Entry 2WIN (X-ray diffraction, 3.90 A resolution); this record covers chains H and N of the 8 polymer chains in the assembly.

== Chain H ==
Name: Complement C3B alpha' chain
Source organism: Homo sapiens
Notes: fragment: complement c3b alpha' chain, residues 749-1663
UniProt: P01024 (CO3_HUMAN); residues 727-1641 here correspond to UniProt positions 749-1663 (UniProt number = residue number + 22)
Chain sequence (915 residues; numbered 727 to 1641; the number before each row is that of its first residue):
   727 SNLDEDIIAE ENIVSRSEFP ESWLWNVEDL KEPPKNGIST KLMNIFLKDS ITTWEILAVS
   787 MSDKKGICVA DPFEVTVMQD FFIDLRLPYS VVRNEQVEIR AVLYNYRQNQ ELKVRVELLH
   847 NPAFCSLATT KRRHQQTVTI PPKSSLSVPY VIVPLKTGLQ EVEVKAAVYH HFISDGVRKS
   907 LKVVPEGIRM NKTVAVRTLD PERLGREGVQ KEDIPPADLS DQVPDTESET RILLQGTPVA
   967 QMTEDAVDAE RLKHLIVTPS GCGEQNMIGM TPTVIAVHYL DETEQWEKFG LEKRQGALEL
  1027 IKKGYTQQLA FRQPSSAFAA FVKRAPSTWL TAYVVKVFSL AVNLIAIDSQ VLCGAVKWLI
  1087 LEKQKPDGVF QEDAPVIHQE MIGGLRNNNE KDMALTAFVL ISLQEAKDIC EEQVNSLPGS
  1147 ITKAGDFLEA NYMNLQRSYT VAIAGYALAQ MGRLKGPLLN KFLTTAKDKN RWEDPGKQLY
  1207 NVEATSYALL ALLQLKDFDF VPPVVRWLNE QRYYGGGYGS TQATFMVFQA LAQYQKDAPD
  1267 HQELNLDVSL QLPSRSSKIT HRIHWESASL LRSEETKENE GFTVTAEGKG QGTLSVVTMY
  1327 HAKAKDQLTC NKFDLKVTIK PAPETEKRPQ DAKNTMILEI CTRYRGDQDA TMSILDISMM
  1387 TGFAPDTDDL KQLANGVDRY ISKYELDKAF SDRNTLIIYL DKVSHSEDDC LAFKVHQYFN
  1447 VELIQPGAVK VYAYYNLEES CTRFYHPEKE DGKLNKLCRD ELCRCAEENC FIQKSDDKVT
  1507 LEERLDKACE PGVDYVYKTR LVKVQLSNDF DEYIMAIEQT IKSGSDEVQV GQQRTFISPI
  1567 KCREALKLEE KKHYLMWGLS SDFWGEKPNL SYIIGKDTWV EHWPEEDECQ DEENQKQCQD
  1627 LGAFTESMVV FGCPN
Disordered / not traced: 727-728, 1042-1045, 1350-1358
Disulfide bonds: Cys851-Cys1491, Cys1079-Cys1136, Cys1336-Cys1467, Cys1367-Cys1436, Cys1484-Cys1489, Cys1496-Cys1568, Cys1515-Cys1639, Cys1615-Cys1624
Glycans and other covalent adducts: N-acetylglucosamine (NAG) linked to Asn917
Ion coordination: Mg2+: Asn1641 (shared with 3 residues of chain J)
Curated features (UniProtKB/Swiss-Prot):
  - region: Glu1612 to Phe1637 (Interaction with CFP/properdin)
  - site: Arg932, Glu933 (Cleavage), Arg1281, Ser1282 (Cleavage), Arg1298, Ser1299 (Cleavage), Asn1641 (Coordinates Mg(2+) for interaction with Complement factor B Bb fragment (CFB))
  - modified residue (Phosphoserine): Ser946, Ser1299, Ser1551
  - glycosylation (N-linked (GlcNAc...) asparagine): Asn917, Asn1595
  - cross-link: Cys988 to Gln991 (Isoglutamyl cysteine thioester (Cys-Gln))

== Chain N ==
Name: Staphylococcal complement inhibitor
Source organism: Staphylococcus aureus
UniProt: Q6GFB4 (SCIN_STAAR); residues 1-85 here correspond to UniProt positions 32-116 (UniProt number = residue number + 31)
Chain sequence (92 residues; row label = number of the first residue in the row; numbers below 1 keep their minus sign (Met-6 is residue -6)):
    -6 MHHHHHHSTS LPTSNEYQNE KLANELKSLL DELNVNELAT GSLNTYYKRT IKISGQKAMY
    54 ALKSKDFKKM SEAKYQLQKI YNEIDEALKS KY
Disordered / not traced: -6 to 1
Curated features (UniProtKB/Swiss-Prot):
  - region: Leu31 to Gly48 (Essential for activity)

== How chain H and chain N interact ==
Pairs across the interface - 37 pairs, chain H then chain N:
  Asn835(H) with Glu65(N); Tyr68(N); Lys72(N)
  Gln836(H) with Lys61(N), hydrogen bond (side chain-backbone); Ser64(N); Glu65(N)
  Glu837(H) with Leu15(N); Phe60(N); Ser64(N), hydrogen bond (backbone-side chain); Lys67(N), salt bridge; Tyr68(N), hydrogen bond
  Lys839(H) with Asn8(N), hydrogen bond; Gln11(N); Asn12(N); Phe60(N)
  Thr863(H) with Ser7(N); Gln11(N)
  Thr865(H) with Gln11(N); Phe60(N)
  Pro868(H) with Tyr68(N)
  Tyr895(H) with Asn8(N)
  His896(H) with Asp59(N), salt bridge; Phe60(N); Lys61(N)
  His897(H) with Lys61(N)
  Lys1359(H) with Ser3(N); Leu4(N)
  Ser1417(H) with Lys14(N)
  Gln1443(H) with Leu4(N)
  Tyr1444(H) with Tyr10(N)
  Phe1445(H) with Pro5(N); Thr6(N); Ser7(N); Gln11(N)
  Asn1446(H) with Ser3(N); Leu4(N); Pro5(N)
Interface residues without a listed pair, chain H (19 interface residues in all): Val864, Ala1415, Phe1416

== In short ==
Chain H and chain N each contribute 19 residues to their interface; the contacts include 4 hydrogen bonds and
2 salt bridges. Polar contacts include Glu837(H)-Lys67(N), His896(H)-Asp59(N) and Gln836(H)-Lys61(N).
Covalently linked N-acetylglucosamine: at Asn917(H).
Here chain H is Complement C3B alpha' chain (Homo sapiens) and chain N is Staphylococcal complement inhibitor
(Staphylococcus aureus). Entry 2WIN (C3 convertase (C3bBb) stabilized by SCIN) was determined by X-ray
diffraction.
